Entry 8SAV (electron microscopy, 4.00 A resolution); this record covers chains B and F of the 12 polymer chains in the assembly.

[Chain B (and F)]
Molecule: CH848.0526.25 gp41
Source organism: HIV-1 06TG.HT008
Notes: chain F of this document is another copy of the same molecule, construct and numbering; everything in this record applies to it too
Amino-acid sequence (153 residues; numbered 512 to 664; the number before each row is that of its first residue):
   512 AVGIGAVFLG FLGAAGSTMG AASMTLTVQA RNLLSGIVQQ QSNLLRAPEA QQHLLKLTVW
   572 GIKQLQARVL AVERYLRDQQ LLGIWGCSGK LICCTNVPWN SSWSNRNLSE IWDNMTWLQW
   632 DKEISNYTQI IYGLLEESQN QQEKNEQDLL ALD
Unresolved in the structure: 550-566
Cystine bridges: Cys-598/Cys-604

[Chain B / chain F interface]
Contacting residue pairs - 28 pairs, chain B then chain F:
  Val-513(B) / Lys-655(F)
  Val-513(B) / Gln-658(F)
  Gly-514(B) / Lys-655(F)
  Ile-515(B) / Asn-651(F)
  Ile-515(B) / Gln-652(F)
  Ile-515(B) / Lys-655(F)
  Gly-516(B) / Asn-651(F)  hydrogen bond (backbone-side chain)
  Ala-541(B) / Gln-591(F)  hydrogen bond (backbone-side chain)
  Arg-542(B) / Gln-591(F)
  Arg-542(B) / Ile-595(F)
  Arg-542(B) / Glu-647(F)  salt bridge
  Leu-545(B) / Leu-587(F)  hydrophobic
  Leu-545(B) / Arg-588(F)
  Gly-547(B) / Arg-588(F)
  Val-549(B) / Arg-588(F)  hydrogen bond (backbone-side chain)
  Ile-573(B) / Ile-573(F)  hydrophobic
  Leu-576(B) / Leu-576(F)  hydrophobic
  Leu-576(B) / Gln-577(F)
  Arg-579(B) / Gln-577(F)  hydrogen bond
  Arg-579(B) / Val-580(F)
  Arg-579(B) / Glu-584(F)
  Val-583(B) / Leu-587(F)  hydrophobic
  Tyr-586(B) / Leu-587(F)  hydrophobic
  Tyr-586(B) / Gln-591(F)  hydrogen bond
  Gly-600(B) / Gly-594(F)
  Lys-601(B) / Glu-654(F)
  Ile-603(B) / Glu-654(F)
  Ile-603(B) / Gln-658(F)
Also at the interface, not in a pair above, chain B (22 interface residues in all): Thr-538, Ser-546, Val-580, Leu-587, Leu-602
Also at the interface, not in a pair above, chain F (18 interface residues in all): Val-583, Leu-592

[Overview]
22 residues of chain B and 18 residues of chain F are in contact; the contacts include 5 hydrogen bonds and 1
salt bridge. Polar pairs include Arg-542(B)/Glu-647(F), Gly-516(B)/Asn-651(F) and Ala-541(B)/Gln-591(F).
Chain B and chain F are both CH848.0526.25 gp41 (HIV-1 06TG.HT008); the structure, CryoEM structure of
VRC01-CH848.0526.25, was determined by electron microscopy together with 8SAL, 8SAN, 8SAQ, 8SAR, 8SAS, 8SAT
and 9 further entries from the same study.
